6KDL - chains C and D of the 4 polymer chains in the assembly; structure by X-ray diffraction, 3.27 A resolution.

[Chain C]
Name: DNA (cytosine-5)-methyltransferase 3-like
Organism: Homo sapiens
Reference sequence: Q9UJW3 (DNM3L_HUMAN); numbering as in UniProt (aligned over 178-379)
Chain sequence (204 residues; row label = number of the first residue in the row):
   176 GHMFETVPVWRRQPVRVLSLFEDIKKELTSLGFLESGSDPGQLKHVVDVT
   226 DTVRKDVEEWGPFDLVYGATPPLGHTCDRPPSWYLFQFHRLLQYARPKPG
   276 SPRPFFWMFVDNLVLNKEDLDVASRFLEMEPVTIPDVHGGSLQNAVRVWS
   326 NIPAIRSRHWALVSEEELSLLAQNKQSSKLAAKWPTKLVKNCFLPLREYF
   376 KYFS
Unresolved in the structure: 176-177, 311-320, 331-337, 354-359
Construct notes: expression tag (176-177)
UniProt features mapped onto this chain:
  - mutagenesis: F261 (F261A: Loss of binding to DNMT3A)

[Chain D]
Name: DNA (cytosine-5)-methyltransferase 3B
Organism: Homo sapiens
Notes: EC 2.1.1.37
Reference sequence: Q9UBC3 (DNM3B_HUMAN); residues 571-853 here = UniProt positions 571-853
Chain sequence (286 residues; row label = number of the first residue in the row):
   568 GHMRRRPIRVLSLFDGIATGYLVLKELGIKVGKYVASEVCEESIAVGTVK
   618 HEGNIKYVNDVRNITKKNIEEWGPFDLVIGGSPCNDLSNVNPARKGLYEG
   668 TGRLFFEFYHLLNYSRPKEGDDRPFFWMFENVVAMKVGDKRDISRFLECN
   718 PVMIDAIKVSAAHRARYFWGNLPGMNRPVIASKNDKLELQDCLEYNRIAK
   768 LKKVQTITTKSNSIKQGKNQLFPVVMNGKEDVLWCTELERIFGFPVHYTD
   818 VSNMGRGARQKLLGRSWSVPVIRHLFAPLKDYFACE
Unresolved in the structure: 568-570, 781-786
Construct notes: expression tag (568-570)
Small-molecule neighbours: S-adenosylhomocysteine (SAH): F581, D582, G583, I584, T586, S604, E605, V606, C607, S610, N626, D627, V628, R629, G648, P650, L671, E697, R832, S833, W834
UniProt features mapped onto this chain:
  - active site: C651
  - binding site (S-adenosyl-L-methionine): D582 to T586, E605, D627 to R629, R832 to W834
  - cross-link: K617 (Glycyl lysine isopeptide (Lys-Gly) (interchain with G-Cter in SUMO2))
  - natural variant: A585 (A585T: In ICF1; A585V: In ICF1), A603 (A603T: In ICF1), V606 (V606A: In ICF1), G663 (G663S: In ICF1), L664 (L664P: In ICF1), P691 (P691L: In FSHD4), V699 (V699G: In ICF1), V726 (V726G: In ICF1), A766 (A766P: In ICF1), E806 (E806ESTP: In ICF1), H814 (H814R: In ICF1), D817 (D817G: In ICF1), 3 further natural variant entries in UniProt
From the paper describing this entry:
  - mutagenesis - V657G, T775S (6.3-fold), N779A, N779D, N779Q, N779V: decreased catalytic activity on CpG sites
  - mutagenesis - C651A: abolished catalytic activity on CpG sites
  - specificity-determining residues: K777, N779
  - mutagenesis - K777A: decreased catalytic activity on CpG, CpA and CpT sites
  - mutagenesis - Q772R (0.069 and 0.072 uM): unchanged binding to DNA
  - disease-associated variants - A585V, A603T, V606A: decreased binding to SAM (proposed by the authors, not directly observed)
  - disease-associated variants - H814R, D817G, V818M: decreased binding to another copy of this molecule (proposed by the authors, not directly observed)
  - disease-associated variants - V726G, A766P, R840Q: decreased stability (proposed by the authors, not directly observed)
  - disease-associated variants - V699G: decreased binding to cytosine (proposed by the authors, not directly observed)
  - disease-associated variants - R823G: decreased binding to DNA (proposed by the authors, not directly observed)
  - disease-associated variants - R823G: decreased catalytic activity (citing earlier work)
  - mutagenesis - K777R: increased catalytic activity on CpG
  - mutagenesis - Q772R: decreased catalytic activity on 49-bp DNA (CG-3)
  - mutagenesis - Q772R: decreased catalytic activity on 24-bp DNA (CG and CG-2)

[Interface between chain C and chain D]
Contacting residue pairs (31):
  T225(C) - R712(D)
  D226(C) - R712(D)  salt bridge
  T227(C) - R712(D)
  R229(C) - E715(D)  salt bridge
  P255(C) - Y665(D)  hydrophobic
  S257(C) - Y665(D)
  S257(C) - E666(D)
  S257(C) - R670(D)  hydrogen bond
  W258(C) - Y665(D)  hydrogen bond
  F261(C) - Y665(D)  hydrophobic
  F261(C) - F673(D)  hydrophobic
  F261(C) - F713(D)
  Q262(C) - F713(D)
  H264(C) - Y676(D)  hydrogen bond
  H264(C) - H677(D)
  R265(C) - Y676(D)
  R265(C) - R712(D)  hydrogen bond (side chain-backbone)
  R265(C) - F713(D)
  Q268(C) - Y676(D)
  Y269(C) - R712(D)  hydrogen bond (side chain-backbone)
  Y269(C) - E715(D)  hydrogen bond
  P274(C) - E686(D)
  D294(C) - R670(D)  salt bridge
  R300(C) - R629(D)
  R300(C) - E674(D)  salt bridge
  R300(C) - H677(D)
  F301(C) - F673(D)
  F301(C) - E674(D)
  F301(C) - H677(D)
  E303(C) - K633(D)  salt bridge
  E303(C) - Y681(D)  hydrogen bond
Other interface residues (no listed pair), chain C (21 interface residues in all): P256, E293, V297
Other interface residues (no listed pair), chain D (17 interface residues in all): N680, R708, D709

[In short]
The interface between chain C and chain D involves 21 residues on one side and 17 on the other, with 7
hydrogen bonds and 5 salt bridges. Among the polar pairs are D226(C)-R712(D), R229(C)-E715(D) and
D294(C)-R670(D). From the paper: V657G, T775S and N779A of chain D, among others, reduce catalytic activity on
CpG sites; specificity determinants K777(D) and N779(D); 21 substitutions were tested in all.
Here chain C is DNA (cytosine-5)-methyltransferase 3-like and chain D is DNA (cytosine-5)-methyltransferase
3B, both from Homo sapiens. Entry 6KDL (Crystal structure of human DNMT3B-DNMT3L complex (I)) was determined
by X-ray diffraction (same publication as 6KDA, 6KDB, 6KDP and 6KDT).
